Entry 3STN (X-ray diffraction, 2.60 A resolution); this record covers chain A.

[Chain A]
Molecule: Fatty acid-binding protein, liver
Source organism: Homo sapiens
Reference sequence: P07148 (FABPL_HUMAN); residues 2-127 here = UniProt positions 2-127
Sequence (132 residues; each row starts with the number of its first residue; numbers below 1 keep their minus sign (Met-2 is residue -2)):
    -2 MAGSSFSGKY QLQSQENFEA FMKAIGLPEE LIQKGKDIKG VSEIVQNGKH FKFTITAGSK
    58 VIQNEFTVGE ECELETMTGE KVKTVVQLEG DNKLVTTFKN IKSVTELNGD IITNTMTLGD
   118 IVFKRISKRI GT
Not modelled in the structure: -2 to 0, 128-129
Construct notes: expression tag (-2 to 1, 128-129)
What the authors report for this chain:
  - conformationally variable residues (side-chain flip): Phe50, Met74, Arg122

[Overview]
From the paper: conformational variability at Phe50, Met74 and Arg122.
Chain A is Fatty acid-binding protein, liver (Homo sapiens); the structure, Structure of human LFABP
(apo-LFABP), was determined by X-ray diffraction (same publication as 3STK and 3STM).
